Entry 3PWP (X-ray diffraction, 2.69 A resolution); this record covers chains A and B of the 5 polymer chains in the assembly.

# Chain A
Protein: HLA class I histocompatibility antigen, A-2 alpha chain
From: Homo sapiens
UniProtKB: P01892 (1A02_HUMAN); residues 1-275 here correspond to UniProt positions 25-299 (UniProt number = residue number + 24)
Chain sequence (275 residues; row label = number of the first residue in the row):
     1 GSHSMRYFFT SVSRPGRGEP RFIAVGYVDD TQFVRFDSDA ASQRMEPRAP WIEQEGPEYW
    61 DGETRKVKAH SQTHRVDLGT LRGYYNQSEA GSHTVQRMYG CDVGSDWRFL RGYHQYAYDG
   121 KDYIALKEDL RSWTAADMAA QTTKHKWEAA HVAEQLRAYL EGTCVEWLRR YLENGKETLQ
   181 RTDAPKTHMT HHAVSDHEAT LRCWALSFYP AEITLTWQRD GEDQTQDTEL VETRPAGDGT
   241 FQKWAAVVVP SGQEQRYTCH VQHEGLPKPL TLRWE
Disulfides: Cys101-Cys164, Cys203-Cys259
What the authors report for this chain:
  - conformationally variable residues (helix shift): Ala150

# Chain B
Protein: Beta-2-microglobulin
From: Homo sapiens
UniProtKB: P61769 (B2MG_HUMAN); residues 1-99 here correspond to UniProt positions 21-119 (UniProt number = residue number + 20)
Chain sequence (100 residues; row label = number of the first residue in the row; numbering starts at 0):
     0 MIQRTPKIQV YSRHPAENGK SNFLNCYVSG FHPSDIEVDL LKNGERIEKV EHSDLSFSKD
    60 WSFYLLYYTE FTPTEKDEYA CRVNHVTLSQ PKIVKWDRDM
Sequence notes: initiating methionine (0)
Disulfides: Cys25-Cys80
UniProt features mapped onto this chain:
  - modified residue: Gln2 (Pyrrolidone carboxylic acid)
  - glycosylation: Ile1 (N-linked (Glc) (glycation) isoleucine), Lys19 (N-linked (Glc) (glycation) lysine), Lys41 (N-linked (Glc) (glycation) lysine), Lys48 (N-linked (Glc) (glycation) lysine), Lys58 (N-linked (Glc) (glycation) lysine), Lys91 (N-linked (Glc) (glycation) lysine), Lys94 (N-linked (Glc) (glycation) lysine)

# Interface between chain A and chain B
Contacting residue pairs - 53 pairs, chain A then chain B:
  Phe8(A) - Ser55(B)
  Phe8(A) - Phe56(B)  hydrophobic
  Phe9(A) - Phe56(B)
  Thr10(A) - Leu54(B)
  Thr10(A) - Phe56(B)
  Thr10(A) - Phe62(B)
  Val12(A) - Ser33(B)
  Ile23(A) - Leu54(B)  hydrophobic
  Val25(A) - Asp53(B)
  Val25(A) - Leu54(B)
  Tyr27(A) - Tyr63(B)  hydrogen bond
  Gln32(A) - Asp53(B)  hydrogen bond
  Arg35(A) - Asp53(B)  salt bridge
  Gln96(A) - His31(B)  hydrogen bond
  Gln96(A) - Phe56(B)
  Gln96(A) - Trp60(B)  hydrogen bond (side chain-backbone)
  Gln96(A) - Phe62(B)
  Arg97(A) - Phe56(B)
  Met98(A) - Phe56(B)  hydrophobic
  Gln115(A) - Trp60(B)
  Tyr116(A) - Trp60(B)
  Ala117(A) - Trp60(B)  hydrophobic
  Asp119(A) - Met0(B)
  Asp119(A) - Ile1(B)
  Asp119(A) - His31(B)
  Gly120(A) - His31(B)
  Gly120(A) - Trp60(B)
  Asp122(A) - Trp60(B)  hydrogen bond
  Arg202(A) - Met99(B)
  Trp204(A) - Asp98(B)
  Trp204(A) - Met99(B)
  Val231(A) - Gln8(B)
  Glu232(A) - Lys6(B)  salt bridge
  Glu232(A) - Gln8(B)  hydrogen bond (backbone-side chain)
  Glu232(A) - Tyr26(B)
  Glu232(A) - Ser28(B)  hydrogen bond
  Thr233(A) - Tyr26(B)
  Arg234(A) - Gln8(B)  hydrogen bond
  Arg234(A) - Tyr10(B)
  Arg234(A) - Tyr26(B)
  Arg234(A) - Met99(B)  hydrogen bond (side chain-backbone)
  Pro235(A) - Tyr10(B)  hydrogen bond (backbone-side chain)
  Pro235(A) - Asn24(B)  hydrogen bond (backbone-side chain)
  Pro235(A) - Tyr26(B)
  Ala236(A) - Arg12(B)  hydrogen bond (backbone-side chain)
  Ala236(A) - Asn24(B)  hydrogen bond (backbone-side chain)
  Gly237(A) - Arg12(B)  hydrogen bond (backbone-side chain)
  Asp238(A) - Arg12(B)
  Asp238(A) - His13(B)
  Gln242(A) - Tyr10(B)
  Gln242(A) - Ser11(B)  hydrogen bond (side chain-backbone)
  Gln242(A) - Arg12(B)  hydrogen bond (side chain-backbone)
  Trp244(A) - Met99(B)  hydrogen bond (side chain-backbone)
Other interface residues (no listed pair), chain A (34 interface residues in all): Arg48, Ser92, Thr94, His192
Other interface residues (no listed pair), chain B (25 interface residues in all): Asp34, Asp59, Leu65

# In short
The interface between chain A and chain B involves 34 residues on one side and 25 on the other, with 17
hydrogen bonds and 2 salt bridges. Among the polar pairs are Arg35(A)-Asp53(B), Glu232(A)-Lys6(B) and
Tyr27(A)-Tyr63(B). The paper reports conformational variability at Ala150(A).
Here chain A is HLA class I histocompatibility antigen, A-2 alpha chain and chain B is Beta-2-microglobulin,
both from Homo sapiens. Entry 3PWP (The complex between TCR A6 and human Class I MHC HLA-A2 with the bound HuD
peptide) was determined by X-ray diffraction (same publication as 3PWJ, 3PWL and 3PWN).
